PDB entry 5L5R | X-ray diffraction, 2.90 A resolution | chains V and W of the 28 polymer chains in the assembly

Chain V:
Name: Proteasome subunit beta type-2
Organism: Saccharomyces cerevisiae (strain ATCC 204508 / S288c)
Notes: EC 3.4.25.1
UniProt: P25043 (PSB2_YEAST); residues 1-232 here correspond to UniProt positions 30-261 (UniProt number = residue number + 29)
Amino-acid sequence (232 residues; numbered 1 to 232; the number before each row is that of its first residue):
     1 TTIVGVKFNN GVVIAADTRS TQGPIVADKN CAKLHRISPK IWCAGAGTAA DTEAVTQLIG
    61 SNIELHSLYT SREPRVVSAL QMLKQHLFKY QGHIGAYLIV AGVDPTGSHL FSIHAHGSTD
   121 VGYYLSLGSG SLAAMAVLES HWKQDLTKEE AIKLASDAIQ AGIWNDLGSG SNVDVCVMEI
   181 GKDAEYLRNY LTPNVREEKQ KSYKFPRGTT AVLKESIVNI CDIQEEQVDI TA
Not modelled in the structure: 227-232
Curated features (UniProtKB/Swiss-Prot):
  - active site: Thr-1 (Nucleophile)
Ion coordination: Mg2+: Ile-163, Asp-166, Ser-169 (shared with 1 residue of chain L)

Chain W:
Name: Proteasome subunit beta type-3
Organism: Saccharomyces cerevisiae (strain ATCC 204508 / S288c)
Notes: EC 3.4.25.1
UniProt: P25451 (PSB3_YEAST); residues 0-204 here correspond to UniProt positions 1-205 (UniProt number = residue number + 1)
Amino-acid sequence (205 residues; each row starts with the number of its first residue; numbering starts at 0):
     0 MSDPSSINGG IVVAMTGKDC VAIACDLRLG SQSLGVSNKF EKIFHYGHVF LGITGLATDV
    60 TTLNEMFRYK TNLYKLKEER AIEPETFTQL VSSSLYERRF GPYFVGPVVA GINSKSGKPF
   120 IAGFDLIGCI DEAKDFIVSG TASDQLFGMC ESLYEPNLEP EDLFETISQA LLNAADRDAL
   180 SGWGAVVYII KKDEVVKRYL KMRQD
Not modelled in the structure: 0
Curated features (UniProtKB/Swiss-Prot):
  - modified residue: Ser-30 (Phosphoserine)
  - cross-link: Lys-69 (Glycyl lysine isopeptide (Lys-Gly) (interchain with G-Cter in ubiquitin))
Ion coordination: Mg2+: Asp-204 (shared with 3 residues of chain K)

How chain V and chain W interact:
Residue-residue contacts (62; chain V residue first):
  Ile-25(V) / Asp-143(W)
  Ile-25(V) / Phe-146(W)  hydrophobic
  Val-26(V) / Phe-146(W)
  Ala-27(V) / Asp-130(W)
  Ala-27(V) / Phe-146(W)  hydrophobic
  Asp-28(V) / Asp-130(W)
  Lys-29(V) / Glu-150(W)  salt bridge
  Ala-49(V) / Cys-128(W)  hydrophobic
  Ala-50(V) / Tyr-95(W)
  Ala-50(V) / Ile-126(W)  hydrophobic
  Ala-50(V) / Cys-128(W)  hydrophobic
  Asp-51(V) / Tyr-95(W)  hydrogen bond
  Asp-51(V) / Arg-98(W)  salt bridge
  Ala-54(V) / Tyr-95(W)
  Tyr-90(V) / Phe-99(W)  hydrophobic
  His-93(V) / Arg-98(W)  hydrogen bond (backbone-side chain)
  His-93(V) / Phe-99(W)
  Ile-94(V) / Phe-99(W)  hydrophobic
  Arg-196(V) / Glu-150(W)  salt bridge
  Lys-199(V) / Glu-150(W)
  Lys-199(V) / Ser-151(W)
  Lys-199(V) / Tyr-153(W)  hydrogen bond (side chain-backbone)
  Ser-202(V) / Glu-154(W)  hydrogen bond
  Tyr-203(V) / Ser-151(W)
  Tyr-203(V) / Leu-152(W)  hydrophobic
  Lys-204(V) / Asp-161(W)  salt bridge
  Phe-205(V) / Leu-152(W)  hydrophobic
  Phe-205(V) / Glu-164(W)
  Phe-205(V) / Gln-168(W)
  Pro-206(V) / Glu-164(W)
  Arg-207(V) / Glu-160(W)  salt bridge
  Arg-207(V) / Asp-161(W)  salt bridge
  Arg-207(V) / Glu-164(W)
  Gly-208(V) / Glu-164(W)  hydrogen bond (backbone-side chain)
  Thr-209(V) / Glu-164(W)
  Thr-210(V) / Glu-164(W)  hydrogen bond
  Thr-210(V) / Ser-167(W)
  Thr-210(V) / Gln-168(W)
  Thr-210(V) / Leu-199(W)
  Ala-211(V) / Leu-199(W)
  Ala-211(V) / Lys-200(W)  hydrogen bond (backbone-backbone)
  Val-212(V) / Phe-163(W)  hydrophobic
  Val-212(V) / Tyr-198(W)
  Leu-213(V) / Tyr-198(W)  hydrogen bond (backbone-backbone)
  Leu-213(V) / Leu-199(W)
  Leu-213(V) / Lys-200(W)
  Lys-214(V) / Lys-196(W)
  Lys-214(V) / Arg-197(W)
  Lys-214(V) / Tyr-198(W)  hydrogen bond (backbone-backbone)
  Glu-215(V) / Lys-196(W)
  Glu-215(V) / Arg-197(W)  salt bridge
  Ser-216(V) / Val-195(W)
  Ser-216(V) / Lys-196(W)  hydrogen bond (backbone-backbone)
  Ile-217(V) / Val-194(W)
  Val-218(V) / His-44(W)
  Val-218(V) / Val-194(W)  hydrogen bond (backbone-backbone)
  Val-218(V) / Lys-196(W)
  Asn-219(V) / His-44(W)
  Ile-220(V) / Gly-46(W)
  Ile-220(V) / Phe-49(W)  hydrophobic
  Ile-220(V) / Val-194(W)  hydrophobic
  Asp-222(V) / Lys-74(W)  salt bridge
Other interface residues (no listed pair), chain V (36 interface residues in all): Thr-48, Gly-95
Other interface residues (no listed pair), chain W (39 interface residues in all): His-47, Asp-124, Gly-127, Asp-134, Leu-157, Glu-158, Thr-165, Leu-171, Tyr-187

In short:
36 residues of chain V face 39 of chain W across their interface; the contacts include 11 hydrogen bonds and 8
salt bridges. Polar pairs include Lys-29(V)/Glu-150(W), Asp-51(V)/Arg-98(W) and Arg-196(V)/Glu-150(W). From
UniProt: active-site residue Thr-1(V) on chain V.
Here chain V is Proteasome subunit beta type-2 and chain W is Proteasome subunit beta type-3, both from
Saccharomyces cerevisiae (strain ATCC 204508 / S288c). Entry 5L5R (Yeast 20S proteasome with human beta5i
(1-138;V31M) and human beta6 (97-111; 118-133)) was determined by X-ray diffraction, deposited together with
5L52, 5L54, 5L55, 5L5A, 5L5B, 5L5D and 30 further entries.
